8TOC - chains R and AU of the 181 polymer chains in the assembly; structure by electron microscopy, 3.11 A resolution.

== Chain R ==
Molecule: 4269-nt RNA strand
Organism: Bacteria abnormis
Sequence (4269 nucleotides; row label = number of the first residue in the row):
     1 GGAGUGAACCCCGGAGGGGGUUCGCUGAAAGCCGAAUCGAAUUCGACUUU
    51 GCGUGAUUCACAUCACGUCUUACUCACGAUACUAGUACCGCGAGUUAUCU
   101 UGUGGUAAUUAAAAACUACCAGGAGAUAACUUUAUGAAGAAAAGGACAAA
   151 AGCCUUGCUUCCCUAUGCGGUUUUCAUCAUACUCAGCUUUCAACUAACAU
   201 UGUUGACUGCCUUGUUUAUGUAUUACCAUUAUACCUUUUAGGAGAUGGUG
   251 UCAUGAACAUGUACAAAUGGGUACCUGAAAGUAUCCGCGAUUCUGGCGAG
   301 GGGCAACCCUCUUAUUCAAAUAAUGGUGAUUAUGCACCGAGCGGCCCUUG
   351 GGUUGCUGCGGGUAUUCAUACCAUGCCACAAUCGCUGCGGGAUUCCAUGA
   401 GAAAUUCUAUCAUGGUCACCGCGCAAGCUCGUCGUGAUGUCAUUGGCCCC
   451 GAAUGGGGCCCUGACGGACGCUUUACUGGAUAUGCUUCAGUGAUCGGGAC
   501 ACCUGAUCCUAAGCCUGCUGAUAUUGUGAACAAGUUUACAGUUGAACGCA
   551 GACCGGUCAGCAACGGAAAUUUUCAACAGCGUGUGAAAGCUGGUGACAUU
   601 GUUGUUGCACCGUAUACCAGUGAUGGAAAGAUUACUGUUAAACUAGUCGC
   651 CGGUCAGAAGGACAUUUCAAGUACUCCUGAUUACGAUUAUCGAAUUGACA
   701 GUAGUUUGGCGUCAUCCGCCGGAUUUGUUGUUGCUGGUGAACGUUGGUAU
   751 UAUACCAAACGUCACUUCAUUAUCCCUCGUUACUUCCAAAACUGGCGCAU
   801 GCGCCGGCGUAAGUACGUAACUGGUUGGGUAAUGCCAACGUUUUAUAGUC
   851 CGAAAGAGAUUUUUAAUCGCCUUAAGGAUUCGUUGGUACCAGAUACUGGG
   901 UUAGUCACCCAAGUUUGGGCAGACAACAACACAAAACGGAUGGAUUUCCU
   951 CACCGCUAUGGCUGAAAUCCCACAGACUCUCUCUUCUUUUCUCGAUGCGU
  1001 UGGGUUACCUCGGAUCGCUUAUUAAAGAUUUUAAACGUCGUCGCUUCUUU
  1051 UUAAAUAAAGCGCAUCAACGUAUCCGUAAUAAGCUCGGGGUGUCUUUCGC
  1101 AGAAAGAAGAUCACAAAUUGUAUCUAAGUACGAUCGUAAGAUCGCAUCUG
  1151 CCCGUAAGCCUGCAAUUAUUGUAAAAUUGCGGCAACGGAAAGAAAAGGCC
  1201 UUAAAAGCCCUAGAUAAAAUGCGUGUUCGAGAGGAAAAGAAAAUGAUACG
  1251 UGAAUUUGCCACUCAGGCAGCCUCACUAUGGCUUUCUUUUCGGUACGAGA
  1301 UCAUGCCGCUUUAUUAUCAAUCUCAGGACGUAUUGGACGUAAUUGCCAAC
  1351 UCGACUUCUGAAUUUAUGACAUCGCGGGACUUUGUUGCUAAAGCAAUCAA
  1401 CAUUGGAAUUCCUUUGGAAUGGAAUCUUGAUCAAGAAAACUUGGUUUCUC
  1451 AACCGAGACACAAUGUGAUGGUUAAAUCAAAAUUGUCACCCGAAAACAAC
  1501 AUCGGGAAGACUCUUUCAGUUAAUCCAUUUACAACAGCUUGGGAGCUGUU
  1551 GACAUUGUCCUUCGUCGUCGACUGGUUUGUCAACUUUGGUGACGUCAUCG
  1601 CAGGGUUUACUGGCGGUUACUCAGAUGAUUCUGGGGCAACUGCUAGUUGG
  1651 CGCUUUGAUGAUAAAAAGGUAUUCCACUUAAAGAAUAUCCCCUCAGCUAU
  1701 GGUGAUCGUCGACAUUAACUUCUACACCCGUCAGGUCAUUGACCCGCGGC
  1751 UGUGCGGGGGGCUUGCUUUCUCCCCCAAACUUAACCUUUUCCGGUAUCUU
  1801 GACGCCAUGAGUUUAUCAUGGAAUCGAUCUCGUUUAAAGAUCAGUCGAGC
  1851 UACUUGACAAUUUUCUGCGCACCCAUCCCGGGUGGCGCCCAAAGUGAGGA
  1901 AAAUCACAUGGCAAAUAAGCCAAUGCAACCGAUCACAUCUACAGCAAAUA
  1951 AAAUUGUGUGGAGUGAUCCAACUCGUUUAUCAACUACAUUUUCAGCAAGU
  2001 CUGUUACGCCAACGUGUUAAAGUUGGUAUAGCCGAACUGAAUAAUGUUUC
  2051 AGGUCAAUAUGUAUCUGUUUAUAAGCGUCCUGCACCUAAACCGGAAGGUU
  2101 GUGCAGAUGCCUGUGUCAUUAUGCCGAAUGAAAACCAAUCCAUUCGCACA
  2151 GUGAUUUCAGGGUCAGCCGAAAACUUGGCUACCUUAAAAGCAGAAUGGGA
  2201 AACUCACAAACGUAACGUUGACACACUCUUCGCGAGCGGCAACGCCGGUU
  2251 UGGGUUUCCUUGACCCUACUGCGGCUAUCGUAUCGUCUGAUACUACUGCU
  2301 UAAGUGGUGAUUACUGUGCCUAAAAGUCAAAAUAAACGACAAAUAAGACG
  2351 CAGUUCUUCCGUUAAUUACAAGAAUAUCGUUAAAGCUUGCAAUGAUGCAA
  2401 UGCUAAACGCUUGUGAUCAACUGAAGUCCACGAGUAUUCCUGCUUUCCAA
  2451 UCAAACGUCCUUUCGGAUGUUCUUUCCCUCUCUGAUGCGGCCGACAUAAC
  2501 AGUCAAGCACCGAAUUGUUUCUAAAUUCGGCGAGCCUGCUGGGUCGAGCC
  2551 UCCGCGACGUUGCUUUUAACAAUUAUAAAUUGUUCGAACAACAUCUUGGG
  2601 AGCAUUCCUCAGAUUACUAAUCUGUGGCAGGAAGGAAAAGAGUUUUUCUU
  2651 UUUGCGGAAAGCAAAGGCUAACUUGGGUAAAUGGUUAAAAACAUUUAAAC
  2701 UUGACUAUAAUUCUAUUACAGUCGAGUUCACCCCAGGUGAGUCUUAUACC
  2751 UCGGCCACUGGGCACGUAUCGGUGUUUGCUAAGCUUUCCAACUUAGCUCA
  2801 CUGGACAUGCACUGCUGACGUCGUUGAUGAUGUUUGCCAUCUAGUGUAUU
  2851 AUAAUCGCGGCCUAAAGGCUGCCGCUAGAAAACACAUCGGUCUGAUGGUC
  2901 CCAAUUGAGGGAGAGUCUGGGUUUGACACCUUUUCUCGCCACCUCAUGGG
  2951 UGUUAUAUCCAUCGUUCCUGGGGCCCGCGGCGCAUCCGUGCCGAAGAACC
  3001 AGGAAACGGACCGUUUUAUCGACGUUGAACCCACUUUCAAUAUGAUUCUC
  3051 CAGCGUUGGGUAGCGGGCGAAAUUACUCGCUGCUUAACUUUAGCUAAGAA
  3101 UCAUCUUGGCGCAUCACGGAAUAUUAACGGUAAAGUUGUAUUUCACGAUG
  3151 CUCAAGAAUUGCACAAAGAAAUGAUCCGAGAUCUUUCUUAUGCUACUAUU
  3201 GAUUUUUCAAACGCUUCUGAUAGCGUCUUGCUGUGGGUGGUACAGCUUCU
  3251 UUUUCCGAAGCAUGUAUCGUAUGUUUUGACACAGUAUCGUUCGUCGACUG
  3301 UCCAACUCGGUUCAGAUCUUAUCGAACCGAAUAAACUUUCAAGUAUGGGA
  3351 AAUGGUUUUACUUUUGAAGUAAUGACCCUCCUCUUACUGUCGAUAGGUAG
  3401 AAUCUUUGAUCCUACCUGCCGGGUUUACGGAGAUGAUGUUAUCAUCAAAG
  3451 CAGAAGUAGCCGACGAUUUCAUCAACACUGUGUCAUCCAUUGCCUUCAUG
  3501 ACGAACAAUAAGAAGACCUUUUUGAAGGGUCUCUUUCGUGAAUCAUGCGG
  3551 UGCUUUCCAAUUUGACACAUUUGACAUCCAGUCAUUUGAGUUCGAAUGGG
  3601 CUGAUAAUUUUACUGACGUUAUUGCGAUCUGCAACAAACUGAAGUUAAUU
  3651 AUCGACGCUGCUCAAUGCAACGAAGCAGUAAUAGCAAUAUUACGCAAUGC
  3701 GCAUACCGUCAUCUGUGAAUGCAUCCCUGUUCUUUGCAAGGGACCGCAGC
  3751 CGCCUGAUUUCAACCUCUUUUUAUCUCAAUAUGUUUAUGAUGAUAAUUGG
  3801 AAGAAGAAACAGAUGAAAUCUGAUUUAGCCAUAACUAAGCUAAAUAGACU
  3851 CGUUGAUAAACAAUGGGGUUUCUUUUCAGCUACACAUCAUCACCCUGAGG
  3901 AAUUAUGUUACGUAAACAUUCCUGUUUACGUCCCUCGUCGUGAUUCUGUU
  3951 CAUGCUGGCCAGAAUCUUUUCGUUGACCUUUCAAAUCUUUACGCUUUACG
  4001 UUUUACCAAAUCAACGGUAAGAGGUAAAGGUAAAUGGGUCAAUGUUCCCC
  4051 ACUGGGUUACACCGGUUGGUUCAAUUUAUCGUGCUUCCCGUAUCAGACAG
  4101 CAAUACCCUAACAUAGGGGAAUUGCCUACCUGCUACUGGUCACCACAUCA
  4151 GUUGGACUUGAUCACCUCCUAAUAAAUCUUUACGAUUUAUAAUAAUGGUA
  4201 UGUACUAUGAGUAUGUAUGUAGGUUGAAAACCCUACCCGCUUAGGAUUGC
  4251 UUAGCAGUCCUUCCCGGCA

== Chain AU ==
Molecule: Coat protein
Organism: Acinetobacter phage AP205
Reference sequence: Q9AZ42 (Q9AZ42_9VIRU); residues 1-129 here correspond to UniProt positions 2-130 (UniProt number = residue number + 1)
Amino-acid sequence (129 residues; row label = number of the first residue in the row):
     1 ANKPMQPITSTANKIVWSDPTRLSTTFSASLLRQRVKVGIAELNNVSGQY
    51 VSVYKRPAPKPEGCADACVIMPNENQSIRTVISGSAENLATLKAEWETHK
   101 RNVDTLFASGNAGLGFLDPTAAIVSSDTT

== How chain R and chain AU interact ==
Pairs across the interface (17):
  U2317(R) / Gln-34(AU)  sugar contact
  U2317(R) / Val-36(AU)  sugar contact
  G2318(R) / Asn-45(AU)  hydrogen bond to the phosphate
  G2318(R) / Ser-83(AU)  phosphate contact
  C2319(R) / Ser-47(AU)  hydrogen bond to the phosphate
  C2319(R) / Ser-83(AU)  hydrogen bond to the phosphate
  A2339(R) / Asn-75(AU)  phosphate contact
  A2342(R) / Ser-30(AU)  hydrogen bond to the base
  A2342(R) / Leu-32(AU)  base contact
  A2342(R) / Ser-47(AU)  hydrogen bond to the base
  A2342(R) / Gln-49(AU)  base contact
  C2351(R) / Lys-37(AU)  hydrogen bond to the sugar
  C2351(R) / Val-38(AU)  sugar contact
  C2351(R) / Gly-39(AU)  hydrogen bond to the phosphate
  A2352(R) / Lys-37(AU)  sugar contact
  A2352(R) / Gly-39(AU)  phosphate contact
  U2422(R) / Arg-35(AU)  salt bridge to the phosphate
Interface residues without a listed pair, chain AU (15 interface residues in all): Ile-40, Gly-48

== Overview ==
8 residues of chain R face 15 of chain AU across their interface, with 7 hydrogen bonds and 1 salt bridge.
Among the polar pairs are A2342(R)/Ser-30(AU), A2342(R)/Ser-47(AU) and C2351(R)/Lys-37(AU).
Chain R is a 4269-nt RNA strand (Bacteria abnormis) and chain AU is Coat protein (Acinetobacter phage AP205);
the structure, Acinetobacter phage AP205, was determined by electron microscopy (same publication as 8TOB,
8TV9, 8TVA, 8TW2 and 8TWC).
